8JYK - chain A; structure by electron microscopy, 2.59 A resolution.

[Chain A]
Protein: Spike glycoprotein
Organism: Severe acute respiratory syndrome coronavirus 2
UniProt: P0DTC2 (SPIKE_SARS2); residue numbers follow UniProt; this construct covers 28-143, 145-1210
Amino-acid sequence (1245 residues; each row starts with the number of its first residue; note: 1 number in that range is skipped by the numbering (no residue carries it; nothing is unmodelled there)):
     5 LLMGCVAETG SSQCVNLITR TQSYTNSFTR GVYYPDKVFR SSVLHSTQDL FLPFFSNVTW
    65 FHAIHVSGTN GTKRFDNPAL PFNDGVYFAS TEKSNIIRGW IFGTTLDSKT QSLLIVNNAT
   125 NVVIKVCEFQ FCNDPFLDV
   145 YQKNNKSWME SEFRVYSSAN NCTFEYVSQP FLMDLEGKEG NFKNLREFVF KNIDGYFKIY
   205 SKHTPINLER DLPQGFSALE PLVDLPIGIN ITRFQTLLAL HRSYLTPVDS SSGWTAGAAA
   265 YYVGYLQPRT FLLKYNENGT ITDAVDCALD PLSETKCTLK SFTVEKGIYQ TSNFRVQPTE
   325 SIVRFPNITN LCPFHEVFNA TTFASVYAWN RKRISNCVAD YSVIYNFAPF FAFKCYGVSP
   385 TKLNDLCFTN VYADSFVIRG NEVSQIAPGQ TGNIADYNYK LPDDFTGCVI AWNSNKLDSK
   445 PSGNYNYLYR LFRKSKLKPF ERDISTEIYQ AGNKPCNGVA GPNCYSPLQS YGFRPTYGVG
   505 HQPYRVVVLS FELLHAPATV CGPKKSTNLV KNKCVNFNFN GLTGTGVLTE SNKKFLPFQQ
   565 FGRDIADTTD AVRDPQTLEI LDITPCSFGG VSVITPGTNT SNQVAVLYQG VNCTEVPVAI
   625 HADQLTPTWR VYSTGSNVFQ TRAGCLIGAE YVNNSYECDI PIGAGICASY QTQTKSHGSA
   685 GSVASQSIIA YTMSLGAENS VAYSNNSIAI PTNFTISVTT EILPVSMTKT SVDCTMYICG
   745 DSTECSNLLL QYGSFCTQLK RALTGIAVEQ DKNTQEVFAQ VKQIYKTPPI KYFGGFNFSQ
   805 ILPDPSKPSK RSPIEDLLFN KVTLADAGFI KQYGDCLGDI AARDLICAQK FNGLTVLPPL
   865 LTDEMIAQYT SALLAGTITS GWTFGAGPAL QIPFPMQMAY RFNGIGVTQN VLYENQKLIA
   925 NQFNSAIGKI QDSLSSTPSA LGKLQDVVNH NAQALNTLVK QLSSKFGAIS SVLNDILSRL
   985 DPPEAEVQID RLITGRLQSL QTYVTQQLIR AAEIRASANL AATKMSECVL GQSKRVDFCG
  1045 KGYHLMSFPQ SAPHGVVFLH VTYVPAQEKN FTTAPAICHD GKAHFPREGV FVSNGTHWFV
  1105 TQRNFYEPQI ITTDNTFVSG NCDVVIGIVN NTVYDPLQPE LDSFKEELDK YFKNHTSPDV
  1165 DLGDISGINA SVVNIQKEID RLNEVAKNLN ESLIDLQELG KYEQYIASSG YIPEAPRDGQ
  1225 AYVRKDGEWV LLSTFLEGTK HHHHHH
Disordered / not traced: 5-18, 70-79, 145-153, 176-187, 247-257, 623-628, 678-688, 1140-1250
Disulfides: Cys131-Cys166, Cys291-Cys301, Cys336-Cys361, Cys379-Cys432, Cys391-Cys525, Cys480-Cys488, Cys538-Cys590, Cys617-Cys649, Cys662-Cys671, Cys738-Cys760, Cys743-Cys749, Cys840-Cys851, Cys1032-Cys1043, Cys1082-Cys1126
Covalent attachments: N-acetylglucosamine (NAG) linked to Asn61, Asn122, Asn165, Asn234, Asn282, Asn331, Asn343, Asn616, Asn657, Asn709, Asn717, Asn801, Asn1074, Asn1098, Asn1134
Construct notes: expression tag (5-27, 1211-1250); variant Ala83 (Val in P0DTC2), Asp142 (Gly in P0DTC2), Gln146 (His in P0DTC2), Glu183 (Gln in P0DTC2), Glu213 (Val in P0DTC2), Val252 (Gly in P0DTC2), His339 (Gly in P0DTC2), Thr346 (Arg in P0DTC2), Ile368 (Leu in P0DTC2), Phe371 (Ser in P0DTC2), Pro373 (Ser in P0DTC2), Phe375 (Ser in P0DTC2), Ala376 (Thr in P0DTC2), Asn405 (Asp in P0DTC2), Ser408 (Arg in P0DTC2), Asn417 (Lys in P0DTC2), Lys440 (Asn in P0DTC2), Pro445 (Val in P0DTC2), Ser446 (Gly in P0DTC2), Lys460 (Asn in P0DTC2), Asn477 (Ser in P0DTC2), Lys478 (Thr in P0DTC2), Ala484 (Glu in P0DTC2), Pro486 (Phe in P0DTC2), Ser490 (Phe in P0DTC2), Arg498 (Gln in P0DTC2), Tyr501 (Asn in P0DTC2), His505 (Tyr in P0DTC2), Gly614 (Asp in P0DTC2), Tyr655 (His in P0DTC2), Lys679 (Asn in P0DTC2), His681 (Pro in P0DTC2), Lys764 (Asn in P0DTC2), Tyr796 (Asp in P0DTC2), His954 (Gln in P0DTC2), Lys969 (Asn in P0DTC2); engineered mutation Gly682 (Arg in P0DTC2), Ser683 (Arg in P0DTC2), Gly685 (Arg in P0DTC2), Pro817 (Phe in P0DTC2), Pro892 (Ala in P0DTC2), Pro899 (Ala in P0DTC2), Pro942 (Ala in P0DTC2), Pro986 (Lys in P0DTC2), Pro987 (Val in P0DTC2)
Curated features (UniProtKB/Swiss-Prot):
  - region: Asn280 to Cys301 (Putative superantigen), Asn448 to Phe456 (Immunodominant HLA epitope recognized by the CD8+), Ser816 to Tyr837 (Fusion peptide 1), Lys835 to Phe855 (Fusion peptide 2), Asp1163 to Glu1202 (Heptad repeat 2)
  - site: Arg815, Ser816 (Cleavage)
  - glycosylation: Asn61 (N-linked (GlcNAc...) (hybrid) asparagine), Asn74 (N-linked (GlcNAc...) (complex) asparagine), Asn122 (N-linked (GlcNAc...) (hybrid) asparagine), Asn149 (N-linked (GlcNAc...) (complex) asparagine), Asn165 (N-linked (GlcNAc...) (complex) asparagine), Asn234 (N-linked (GlcNAc...) (high mannose) asparagine), Asn282 (N-linked (GlcNAc...) (complex) asparagine), Thr323 (O-linked (GalNAc) threonine), Ser325 (O-linked (HexNAc...) serine), Asn331 (N-linked (GlcNAc...) (complex) asparagine), Asn343 (N-linked (GlcNAc...) (complex) asparagine), Asn603 (N-linked (GlcNAc...) (hybrid) asparagine), Asn616 (N-linked (GlcNAc...) (complex) asparagine), Asn657 (N-linked (GlcNAc...) (complex) asparagine), Thr676 (O-linked (GlcNAc...) threonine), Thr678 (O-linked (GlcNAc...) threonine), Asn709 (N-linked (GlcNAc...) (high mannose) asparagine), Asn717 (N-linked (GlcNAc...) (hybrid) asparagine), Asn801 (N-linked (GlcNAc...) (hybrid) asparagine), Asn1074 (N-linked (GlcNAc...) (hybrid) asparagine) and 5 more in UniProt
  - natural variant: Gln52 (Q52H: In strain: Omicron/EG.5.1), Ala67 (A67V: In strain: Eta/B.1.525, Omicron/BA.1), His69 to Val70 (deletion: In strain: Alpha/B.1.1.7, Eta/B.1.525 and 5 more), Gly75 (G75V: In strain: Lambda/C.37), Thr76 (T76I: In strain: Lambda/C.37), Asp80 (D80A: In strain: Beta/B.1.351), Ala83 (V83A: In strain: Omicron/XBB.1.5, Omicron/EG.5.1; this construct carries the variant), Thr95 (T95I: In strain: Iota/B.1.526, Mu/B.1.621 and 2 more), Arg102 (R102I: In strain: A23.1), Asp138 (D138Y: In strain: Gamma/P.1), Asp142 to Tyr145 (sequence variant, change not given here; In strain: Omicron/BA.1; this construct carries the variant), Asp142 (G142D: In strain: Kappa/B.1.617.1, Omicron/BA.2 and 7 more; this construct carries the variant), 68 further natural variant entries in UniProt
  - mutagenesis: His69 to Val70 (Increased incorporation of cleaved spike into virions), Asn121 (N121Q: Partial loss of biliverdin affinity), Arg190 (R190K: Partial loss of biliverdin affinity), Asn234 (N234Q: Increased resistance to neutralizing antibodies), Asn331 (N331Q: Reduced viral infectivity), Asn343 (N343Q: Reduced viral infectivity), Leu452 (L452R: Increased resistance to neutralizing antibodies. Decreases HLA binding to NF9 epitope. Increased binding affinity to human ACE2), Tyr453 (Y453F: Decreased HLA binding to NF9 epitope. Increased binding affinity to human ACE2), Ala475 (A475V: Increased resistance to neutralizing antibodies), Val483 (V483A: Increased resistance to neutralizing antibodies), Gln493 (Q493N: Reduced host ACE2-binding affinity in vitro; Q493Y: Reduced host ACE2-binding affinity in vitro), His519 (H519P: Increased resistance to human covalescent sera neutralization), 5 further mutagenesis entries in UniProt
Reported in the primary citation:
  - conformationally variable residues (loop rearrangement): Leu828 to Gln836
  - contacts within the chain: Arg567-Asp571 (salt bridge)

[Overview]
N-acetylglucosamine is covalently linked to Asn61, Asn122, Asn165, Asn234, Asn282 and Asn331 and 9 more. From
UniProt: 18 mutagenesis sites. The paper reports conformational variability at Leu828; contacts within the
chain involving Arg567 and Asp571.
Chain A is Spike glycoprotein (Severe acute respiratory syndrome coronavirus 2); the structure, Structure of
the SARS-CoV-2 XBB.1.5 spike glycoprotein (closed state 1), was determined by electron microscopy together
with 8JYM, 8JYN, 8JYO and 8JYP from the same study.
